PDB entry 8UAF | electron microscopy, 3.18 A resolution | chains O and P of the 18 polymer chains in the assembly

# Chain O (and P)
Molecule: Nucleoside triphosphate hydrolase
Source organism: Escherichia coli
Notes: chain P of this document is another copy of the same molecule, construct and numbering; everything in this record applies to it too
Reference sequence: A0A822U1Y5 (A0A822U1Y5_ECOLX); residues 1-610 here = UniProt positions 1-610
Sequence (610 residues; row label = number of the first residue in the row):
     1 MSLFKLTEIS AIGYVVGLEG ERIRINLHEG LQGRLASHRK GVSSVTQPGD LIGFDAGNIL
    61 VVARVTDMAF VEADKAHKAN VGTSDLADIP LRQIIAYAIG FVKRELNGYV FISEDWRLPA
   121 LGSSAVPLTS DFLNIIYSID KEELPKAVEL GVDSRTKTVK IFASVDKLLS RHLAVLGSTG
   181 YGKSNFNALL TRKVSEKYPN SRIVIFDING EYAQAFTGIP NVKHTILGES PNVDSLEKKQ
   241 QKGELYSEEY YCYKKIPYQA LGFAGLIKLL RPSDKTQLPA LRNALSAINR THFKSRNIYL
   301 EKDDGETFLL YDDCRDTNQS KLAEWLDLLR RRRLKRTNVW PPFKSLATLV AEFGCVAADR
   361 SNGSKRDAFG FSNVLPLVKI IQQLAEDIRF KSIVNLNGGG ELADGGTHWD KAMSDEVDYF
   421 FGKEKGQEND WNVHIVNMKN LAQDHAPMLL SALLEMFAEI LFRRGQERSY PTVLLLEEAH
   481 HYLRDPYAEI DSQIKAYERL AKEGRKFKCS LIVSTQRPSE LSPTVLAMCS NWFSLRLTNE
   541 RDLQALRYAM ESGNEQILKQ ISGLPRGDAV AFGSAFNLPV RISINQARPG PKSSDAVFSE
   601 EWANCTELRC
Unresolved in the structure: 1-3, 73-88, 605-610 (chain P: 1-2, 72-88, 329-335, 356-373, 485-494, 604-610)
Bound ions: Mg2+ near E477 (its only coordinating residue here)
Residues lining bound ligands: ADP (adenosine-5'-diphosphate): T179, G180, Y181, G182, K183, S184, N185, E211, R566, I584, N585, Q586, P591

# Chain O / chain P interface
Residue-residue contacts (38; chain O residue first):
  T46(O) - A120(P)
  Q47(O) - W116(P)  hydrogen bond (side chain-backbone)
  Q47(O) - R117(P)
  Q47(O) - L118(P)  hydrogen bond (side chain-backbone)
  P48(O) - L18(P)
  T66(O) - G20(P)
  D67(O) - L18(P)
  D67(O) - E19(P)
  D67(O) - G20(P)
  M68(O) - G17(P)
  M68(O) - L18(P)  hydrogen bond (backbone-backbone)
  A69(O) - V16(P)
  A69(O) - L121(P)
  F70(O) - V16(P)  hydrogen bond (backbone-backbone)
  R92(O) - L121(P)
  R155(O) - W116(P)
  Q383(O) - R282(P)
  R389(O) - F462(P)  hydrogen bond (side chain-backbone)
  Q443(O) - K502(P)  hydrogen bond (side chain-backbone)
  Q443(O) - E503(P)
  Y487(O) - K495(P)
  T538(O) - E551(P)
  T538(O) - S552(P)  hydrogen bond (backbone-side chain)
  N539(O) - Y548(P)
  G563(O) - D115(P)
  R581(O) - W116(P)
  A596(O) - R505(P)  hydrogen bond (backbone-side chain)
  F598(O) - P471(P)  hydrophobic
  F598(O) - R505(P)
  S599(O) - D166(P)  hydrogen bond
  S599(O) - Y198(P)
  E601(O) - P471(P)
  W602(O) - L169(P)  hydrophobic
  W602(O) - Y198(P)  hydrophobic
  W602(O) - N200(P)  hydrogen bond (backbone-side chain)
  W602(O) - S201(P)
  W602(O) - P471(P)
  N604(O) - N200(P)  hydrogen bond
Also at the interface, not in a pair above, chain O (33 interface residues in all): E72, K439, L441, A442, L537, R541, S562, P565, V597
Also at the interface, not in a pair above, chain P (34 interface residues in all): V15, E114, P119, S170, Y470, K506, F507, K508

# Summary
33 residues of chain O face 34 of chain P across their interface, with 11 hydrogen bonds. Polar pairs include
Q47(O)-W116(P), Q47(O)-L118(P) and R389(O)-F462(P). Bound to chain O: ADP.
Both chains are Nucleoside triphosphate hydrolase (Escherichia coli). Entry 8UAF (E. coli Sir2_HerA complex
(12:6) bound with NAD+) was determined by electron microscopy together with 8SU9, 8SUW, 8SUB, 8SXX and 8UAE
from the same study.
